2PTC - chains E and I; structure by X-ray diffraction, 1.90 A resolution.

[Chain E]
Protein: Beta-trypsin
From: Bos taurus
Notes: EC 3.4.21.4
UniProt: P00760 (TRY1_BOVIN); the construct lacks a stretch of the UniProt sequence and is renumbered around it, so the offset changes along the chain: 16-34 = UniProt 21-39; 37-67 = UniProt 40-70; 69-125 = UniProt 71-127; 127-130 = UniProt 128-131; 5 more segments
Sequence (223 residues; each row starts with the number of its first residue; note: 10 numbers in that range are skipped by the numbering (no residue carries them; nothing is unmodelled there)):
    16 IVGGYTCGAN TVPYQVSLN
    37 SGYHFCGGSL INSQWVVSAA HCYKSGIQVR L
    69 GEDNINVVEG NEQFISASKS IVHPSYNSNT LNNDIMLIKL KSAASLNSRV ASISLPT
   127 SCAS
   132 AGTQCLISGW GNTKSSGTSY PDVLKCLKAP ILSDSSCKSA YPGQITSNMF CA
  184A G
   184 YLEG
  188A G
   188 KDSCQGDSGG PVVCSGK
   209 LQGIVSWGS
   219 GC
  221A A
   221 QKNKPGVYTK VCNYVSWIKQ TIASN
Disulfide bonds: Cys22-Cys157, Cys42-Cys58, Cys128-Cys232, Cys136-Cys201, Cys168-Cys182, Cys191-Cys220
Metal / ion sites: Ca2+: Glu70, Asn72, Val75, Glu80

[Chain I]
Protein: Trypsin inhibitor
UniProt: P00974 (BPT1_BOVIN); residues 1-58 here correspond to UniProt positions 36-93 (UniProt number = residue number + 35)
Sequence (58 residues; each row starts with the number of its first residue):
     1 RPDFCLEPPY TGPCKARIIR YFYNAKAGLC QTFVYGGCRA KRNNFKSAED CMRTCGGA
Swiss-Prot annotation at these positions:
  - site: Lys15, Ala16 (Reactive bond for trypsin)
Disulfide bonds: Cys5-Cys55, Cys14-Cys38, Cys30-Cys51

[Chain E / chain I interface]
Pairs across the interface (39):
  Tyr39(E) - Arg17(I)
  Tyr39(E) - Ile18(I)
  Tyr39(E) - Ile19(I)  hydrogen bond (side chain-backbone)
  His40(E) - Arg17(I)  hydrogen bond (backbone-side chain)
  Phe41(E) - Ala16(I)
  Phe41(E) - Arg17(I)  hydrogen bond (backbone-backbone)
  Cys42(E) - Ala16(I)  hydrophobic
  His57(E) - Cys14(I)
  His57(E) - Lys15(I)
  His57(E) - Gly36(I)
  His57(E) - Gly37(I)
  Asn97(E) - Arg39(I)  hydrogen bond (backbone-side chain)
  Thr98(E) - Arg39(I)
  Leu99(E) - Cys14(I)  hydrophobic
  Leu99(E) - Cys38(I)  hydrophobic
  Tyr151(E) - Arg17(I)
  Asp189(E) - Lys15(I)  salt bridge
  Ser190(E) - Lys15(I)  hydrogen bond (backbone-side chain)
  Cys191(E) - Lys15(I)
  Gln192(E) - Thr11(I)
  Gln192(E) - Gly12(I)
  Gln192(E) - Cys14(I)  hydrogen bond (side chain-backbone)
  Gln192(E) - Lys15(I)
  Gln192(E) - Ala16(I)
  Gly193(E) - Lys15(I)  hydrogen bond (backbone-backbone)
  Gly193(E) - Ala16(I)
  Gly193(E) - Arg17(I)
  Asp194(E) - Lys15(I)  hydrogen bond (backbone-backbone)
  Ser195(E) - Lys15(I)  hydrogen bond (backbone-backbone)
  Ser195(E) - Ala16(I)  hydrogen bond (side chain-backbone)
  Ser214(E) - Cys14(I)
  Ser214(E) - Lys15(I)
  Trp215(E) - Pro13(I)
  Trp215(E) - Cys14(I)  hydrophobic
  Trp215(E) - Lys15(I)
  Gly216(E) - Pro13(I)  hydrogen bond (backbone-backbone)
  Gly216(E) - Lys15(I)
  Gly219(E) - Lys15(I)
  Gly226(E) - Lys15(I)
Interface residues without a listed pair, chain E (24 interface residues in all): Tyr94, Ser96, Val213
Interface residues without a listed pair, chain I (14 interface residues in all): Val34

[Overview]
24 residues of chain E face 14 of chain I across their interface, with 11 hydrogen bonds and 1 salt bridge.
Polar pairs include Asp189(E)-Lys15(I), Tyr39(E)-Ile19(I) and His40(E)-Arg17(I). The Ca2+ site is built by
Glu70(E), Asn72(E), Val75(E) and Glu80(E).
Chain E is Beta-trypsin (Bos taurus) and chain I is Trypsin inhibitor; the structure, The geometry of the
reactive site and of the peptide groups in trypsin, trypsinogen and its ..., was determined by X-ray
diffraction.
